PDB entry 8QJS | X-ray diffraction, 3.19 A resolution | chains A and B of the 3 polymer chains in the assembly

[Chain A]
Protein: Elongin-B
Organism: Homo sapiens
UniProtKB: Q15370 (ELOB_HUMAN); residues 1-104 here = UniProt positions 1-104
Chain sequence (104 residues; numbered 1 to 104; the number before each row is that of its first residue):
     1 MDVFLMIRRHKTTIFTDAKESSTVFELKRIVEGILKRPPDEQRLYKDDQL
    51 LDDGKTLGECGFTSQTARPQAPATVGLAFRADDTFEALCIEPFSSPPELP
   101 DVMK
Not modelled in the structure: 104
Curated features (UniProtKB/Swiss-Prot):
  - modified residue: Met1 (N-acetylmethionine), Thr84 (Phosphothreonine)

[Chain B]
Protein: Elongin-C
Organism: Homo sapiens
UniProtKB: Q15369 (ELOC_HUMAN); residues 17-112 here = UniProt positions 17-112
Chain sequence (97 residues; numbered 16 to 112; the number before each row is that of its first residue):
    16 MMYVKLISSDGHEFIVKREHALTSGTIKAMLSGPGQFAENETNEVNFREI
    66 PSHVLSKVCMYFTYKVRYTNSSTEIPEFPIAPEIALELLMAANFLDC
Not modelled in the structure: 48-56
Differences from the reference sequence: initiating methionine (16)

[How chain A and chain B interact]
Contacting residue pairs - 59 pairs, chain A then chain B:
  Phe4(A) - Thr78(B)
  Phe4(A) - Arg82(B)
  Met6(A) - Met75(B)  hydrophobic
  Arg8(A) - His27(B)
  Lys11(A) - Asp25(B)  hydrogen bond (side chain-backbone)
  Lys11(A) - Gly26(B)
  Lys11(A) - His27(B)
  Lys11(A) - Glu28(B)  hydrogen bond (backbone-backbone)
  Thr12(A) - Glu28(B)
  Thr12(A) - Ile30(B)
  Thr13(A) - Glu28(B)  hydrogen bond (backbone-backbone)
  Thr13(A) - Phe29(B)
  Thr13(A) - Ile30(B)  hydrogen bond (backbone-backbone)
  Ile14(A) - Ile30(B)
  Phe15(A) - Tyr18(B)
  Phe15(A) - Phe29(B)  hydrophobic
  Phe15(A) - Ile30(B)  hydrogen bond (backbone-backbone)
  Phe15(A) - Val31(B)  hydrophobic
  Phe15(A) - Ser71(B)
  Phe15(A) - Cys74(B)  hydrophobic
  Phe15(A) - Met75(B)  hydrophobic
  Thr16(A) - Tyr18(B)  hydrogen bond
  Thr16(A) - Lys32(B)  hydrogen bond
  Asp17(A) - Lys32(B)  salt bridge
  Ile34(A) - Tyr18(B)
  Ile34(A) - Ile30(B)  hydrophobic
  Leu35(A) - Ile30(B)  hydrophobic
  Pro69(A) - Met75(B)
  Pro69(A) - Thr78(B)
  Pro69(A) - Tyr79(B)  hydrophobic
  Pro69(A) - Arg82(B)
  Pro69(A) - Tyr83(B)  hydrophobic
  Gln70(A) - Lys72(B)
  Gln70(A) - Met75(B)
  Gln70(A) - Tyr79(B)
  Gln70(A) - Tyr83(B)
  Gln70(A) - Pro91(B)
  Gln70(A) - Phe93(B)
  Gln70(A) - Pro94(B)
  Pro72(A) - Met75(B)
  Glu91(A) - His27(B)  hydrogen bond (backbone-side chain)
  Pro92(A) - His27(B)
  Phe93(A) - His27(B)
  Phe93(A) - Phe29(B)  hydrophobic
  Phe93(A) - Ser67(B)
  Phe93(A) - Ser71(B)
  Ser94(A) - Asp25(B)
  Ser94(A) - Pro66(B)
  Ser94(A) - Ser67(B)  hydrogen bond (side chain-backbone)
  Ser94(A) - His68(B)  hydrogen bond
  Ser95(A) - His68(B)
  Pro96(A) - His68(B)
  Pro96(A) - Glu98(B)
  Pro96(A) - Ile99(B)  hydrophobic
  Pro97(A) - Glu102(B)
  Leu99(A) - Pro97(B)
  Leu99(A) - Glu98(B)
  Pro100(A) - Leu101(B)  hydrophobic
  Met103(A) - Leu101(B)  hydrophobic
Other interface residues (no listed pair), chain A (26 interface residues in all): His10
Other interface residues (no listed pair), chain B (29 interface residues in all): Glu92

[Summary]
Chain A and chain B form an interface of 26 and 29 residues respectively; the contacts include 10 hydrogen
bonds and 1 salt bridge. Polar pairs include Asp17(A)-Lys32(B), Lys11(A)-Asp25(B) and Thr16(A)-Tyr18(B).
Chain A is Elongin-B and chain B is Elongin-C, both from Homo sapiens; the structure, VHL/Elongin B/Elongin C
complex with compound 155, was determined by X-ray diffraction (same publication as 8QJR and 8QJT).
